Entry 4GCC (X-ray diffraction, 2.00 A resolution); this record covers chain A.

== Chain A ==
Protein: Lysozyme C
Source organism: Gallus gallus
Notes: EC 3.2.1.17
UniProt: P00698 (LYSC_CHICK); residues 1-129 here correspond to UniProt positions 19-147 (UniProt number = residue number + 18)
Amino-acid sequence (129 residues; each row starts with the number of its first residue):
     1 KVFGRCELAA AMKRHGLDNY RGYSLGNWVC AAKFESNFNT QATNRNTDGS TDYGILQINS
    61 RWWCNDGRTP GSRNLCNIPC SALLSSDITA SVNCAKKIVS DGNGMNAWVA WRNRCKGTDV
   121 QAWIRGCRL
Disulfide bonds: Cys6-Cys127, Cys30-Cys115, Cys64-Cys80, Cys76-Cys94
Ion coordination: Cisplatin Pt site 1: Arg14, His15; Cisplatin Pt site 2 near His15 (its only coordinating residue here)
Small-molecule neighbours:
  - Cisplatin (CPT), molecule 1: Ala11, Arg14, His15, Asp87, Ile88, Thr89
  - Cisplatin (CPT), molecule 2: Arg14, His15, Gly16, Thr89, Val92, Asn93, Lys96
UniProt features mapped onto this chain:
  - active site: Glu35, Asp52
  - binding site (substrate): Asp101

== In short ==
Chain A binds Cisplatin. The Cisplatin Pt site 1 is built by Arg14 and His15. UniProt lists active-site
residues Glu35 and Asp52 and substrate-binding residue Asp101.
Chain A is Lysozyme C (Gallus gallus); the structure, Room temperature X-ray diffraction study of a 6-fold
molar excess of a cisplatin/carboplatin mixture binding to ..., was determined by X-ray diffraction, deposited
together with 4GCB, 4GCD, 4GCE and 4GCF.
